8AV6 - chains K and R of the 20 polymer chains in the assembly; structure by electron microscopy, 4.68 A resolution (low resolution: residue-level contacts below are approximate; hydrogen-bond / salt-bridge calls are withheld).

Chain K:
Molecule: 227-nt DNA strand
Sequence (227 nucleotides; each row starts with the number of its first residue; numbers below 1 keep their minus sign (DC-73 is residue -73)):
   -73 CTGGAGAATC CCGGTGCCGA GGCCGCTCAA TTGGTCGTAG ACAGCTCTAG CACCGCTTAA
   -13 ACGCACGTAC GCGCTGTCCC CCGCGTTTTA ACCGCCAAGG GGATTACTCC CTAGTCTCCA
    47 GGCACGTGTC AGATATATAC ATCCTGTGCA TGTATTGAAC AGCGACCTTG CCGGTGCCAG
   107 TCGGATAGTG TTCCGAGCTC CCACTCTAGA GGATCCCCGG GTACCGA
Not modelled in the structure: -73, 80-153

Chain R:
Protein: Histone H4
Source organism: Homo sapiens
Reference sequence: P62805 (H4_HUMAN); residues 1-102 here correspond to UniProt positions 2-103 (UniProt number = residue number + 1)
Chain sequence (102 residues; each row starts with the number of its first residue):
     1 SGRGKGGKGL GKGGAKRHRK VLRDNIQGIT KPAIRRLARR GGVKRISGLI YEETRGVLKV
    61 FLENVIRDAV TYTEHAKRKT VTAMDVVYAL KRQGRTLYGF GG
Not modelled in the structure: 1-23, 102
Swiss-Prot annotation at these positions:
  - DNA-binding region: Lys16 to Lys20
  - modified residue: Ser1 (N-acetylserine), Arg3 (Asymmetric dimethylarginine), Lys5 (N6-(2-hydroxyisobutyryl)lysine), Lys8 (N6-(2-hydroxyisobutyryl)lysine), Lys12 (N6-(2-hydroxyisobutyryl)lysine), Lys16 (N6-(2-hydroxyisobutyryl)lysine), Lys20 (N6,N6,N6-trimethyllysine), Lys31 (N6-(2-hydroxyisobutyryl)lysine), Lys44 (N6-(2-hydroxyisobutyryl)lysine), Ser47 (Phosphoserine), Tyr51 (Phosphotyrosine), Lys59 (N6-(2-hydroxyisobutyryl)lysine), Lys77 (N6-(2-hydroxyisobutyryl)lysine), Lys79 (N6-(2-hydroxyisobutyryl)lysine), Thr80 (Phosphothreonine), Tyr88 (Phosphotyrosine), Lys91 (N6-(2-hydroxyisobutyryl)lysine)
  - cross-link (Glycyl lysine isopeptide (Lys-Gly)): Lys12 (interchain with G-Cter in SUMO2), Lys20 (interchain with G-Cter in SUMO2), Lys31 (interchain with G-Cter in SUMO2), Lys59 (interchain with G-Cter in SUMO2), Lys79 (interchain with G-Cter in SUMO2), Lys91 (interchain with G-Cter in SUMO2)

Interface between chain K and chain R:
Contacting residue pairs (12):
  DC7(K) with Ile46(R); Gly48(R); Leu49(R)
  DC8(K) with Arg35(R); Ile46(R); Ser47(R); Tyr51(R)
  DG27(K) with Lys79(R)
  DG28(K) with Lys77(R); Arg78(R); Lys79(R); Thr80(R)
Interface residues without a listed pair, chain K (6 interface residues in all): DG9, DA29
Interface residues without a listed pair, chain R (11 interface residues in all): Arg45

Overview:
Chain K and chain R form an interface of 6 and 11 residues respectively. Curated annotation (UniProt) lists a
DNA-binding region on chain R.
Chain K is a 227-nt DNA strand and chain R is Histone H4 (Homo sapiens); the structure, CryoEM structure of
INO80 core nucleosome complex in closed grappler conformation, was determined by electron microscopy (same
publication as 8ATF).
